3SLE - chains A and F of the 6 polymer chains in the assembly; structure by X-ray diffraction, 2.52 A resolution.

Chain A:
Name: Methylamine utilization protein MauG
Organism: Paracoccus denitrificans
Notes: EC 1.-.-.-
UniProt: Q51658 (MAUG_PARDP); residues 1-367 here correspond to UniProt positions 21-387 (UniProt number = residue number + 20)
Amino-acid sequence (373 residues; numbered 1 to 373; the number before each row is that of its first residue):
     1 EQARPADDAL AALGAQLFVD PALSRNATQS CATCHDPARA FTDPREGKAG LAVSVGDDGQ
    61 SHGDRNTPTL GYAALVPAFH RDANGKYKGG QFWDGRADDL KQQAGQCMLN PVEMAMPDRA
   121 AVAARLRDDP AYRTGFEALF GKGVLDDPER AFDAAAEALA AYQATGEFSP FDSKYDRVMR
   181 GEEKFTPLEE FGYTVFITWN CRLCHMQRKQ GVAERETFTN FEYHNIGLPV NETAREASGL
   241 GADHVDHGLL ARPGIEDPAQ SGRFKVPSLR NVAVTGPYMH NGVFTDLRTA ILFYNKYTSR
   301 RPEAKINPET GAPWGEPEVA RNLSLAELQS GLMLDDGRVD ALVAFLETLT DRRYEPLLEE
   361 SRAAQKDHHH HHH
Not modelled in the structure: 1-5, 360-373
Construct notes: engineered mutation Cys-107 (Pro127 in Q51658); expression tag (368-373)
Modified / non-standard residues: Cys-107 (3-sulfinoalanine; CSD)
Swiss-Prot annotation at these positions:
  - binding site (heme c): Cys-31, Cys-34, His-35, Cys-201, Cys-204, His-205, His-280
Covalently attached groups: heme c (HEC) linked to Cys-31, Cys-34, Cys-201, Cys-204
Bound ions: heme c Fe site 1: His-35, Cys-107; Ca2+: Asn-66, Thr-275, Pro-277; heme c Fe site 2: His-205, Tyr-294
Residues lining bound ligands:
  - heme c (HEC), molecule 1: Gln-29, Ser-30, His-35, Ser-54, Val-55, Gly-56, Arg-65, Asn-66, Thr-67, Pro-68, Thr-69, Leu-70, Gln-91, Phe-92, Trp-93, Arg-96, Leu-100, Gln-103, Ala-104, Cys-107, Met-108, Glu-113, Met-114, Leu-159, Gln-163, Lys-265
  - heme c (HEC), molecule 2: Trp-93, Asn-200, His-205, His-224, Ile-226, Leu-228, Phe-264, Lys-265, Val-266, Pro-267, Leu-269, Val-272, Tyr-278, Met-279, His-280, Leu-287, Ala-290, Ile-291, Tyr-294, Ser-324, Glu-327, Leu-328, Leu-334, Leu-342
Reported in the primary citation:
  - post-translational modification sites: Cys-107
  - mutagenesis - P107C: abolished catalytic activity

Chain F:
Name: Methylamine dehydrogenase heavy chain
Organism: Paracoccus denitrificans
Notes: EC 1.4.99.3
UniProt: A1BB97 (A1BB97_PARDP); residues 2-386 here correspond to UniProt positions 33-417 (UniProt number = residue number + 31)
Amino-acid sequence (385 residues; numbered 2 to 386; the number before each row is that of its first residue):
     2 DAPEAETQAQ ETQGQAAARA AAADLAAGQD DEPRILEAPA PDARRVYVND PAHFAAVTQQ
    62 FVIDGEAGRV IGMIDGGFLP NPVVADDGSF IAHASTVFSR IARGERTDYV EVFDPVTLLP
   122 TADIELPDAP RFLVGTYPWM TSLTPDGKTL LFYQFSPAPA VGVVDLEGKA FKRMLDVPDC
   182 YHIFPTAPDT FFMHCRDGSL AKVAFGTEGT PEITHTEVFH PEDEFLINHP AYSQKAGRLV
   242 WPTYTGKIHQ IDLSSGDAKF LPAVEALTEA ERADGWRPGG WQQVAYHRAL DRIYLLVDQR
   302 DEWRHKTASR FVVVLDAKTG ERLAKFEMGH EIDSINVSQD EKPLLYALST GDKTLYIHDA
   362 ESGEELRSVN QLGHGPQVIT TADMG
Not modelled in the structure: 2-10
Disulfides: Cys-181/Cys-196

Chain A / chain F interface:
Contacting residue pairs - 12 pairs, chain A then chain F:
  Asn-84(A) with Glu-33(F)
  Lys-86(A) with Glu-33(F), salt bridge
  Arg-208(A) with Gly-29(F), hydrogen bond (side chain-backbone); Gln-30(F); Asp-31(F), salt bridge
  Lys-209(A) with Asp-31(F); Asp-32(F); Glu-33(F), salt bridge; Pro-34(F)
  Gln-210(A) with Asp-31(F); Asp-32(F); Pro-34(F)

Summary:
Chain A and chain F form an interface of 5 and 6 residues respectively, with 1 hydrogen bond and 3 salt
bridges. Polar pairs include Lys-86(A)/Glu-33(F), Arg-208(A)/Asp-31(F) and Lys-209(A)/Glu-33(F). Heme c is
covalently linked to Cys-31(A) and Cys-201(A). The paper reports that P107C of chain A abolishes catalytic
activity; a modification site at Cys-107(A).
Chain A is Methylamine utilization protein MauG and chain F is Methylamine dehydrogenase heavy chain, both
from Paracoccus denitrificans; the structure, Crystal Structure of the P107C-MauG/pre-Methylamine
Dehydrogenase Complex, was determined by X-ray diffraction, deposited together with 3SJL.
